Entry 8QHP (electron microscopy, 2.80 A resolution); this record covers chains A and B.

# Chain A (and B)
Name: Cysteine--tRNA ligase
Source organism: Pyrococcus furiosus DSM 3638
Notes: chain B of this document is another copy of the same molecule, construct and numbering; everything in this record applies to it too
Reference sequence: Q8U227 (SYC_PYRFU); residue numbers follow UniProt; this construct covers 2-477
Amino-acid sequence (490 residues; numbered -12 to 477; the number before each row is that of its first residue; numbers below 1 keep their minus sign (Met-12 is residue -12)):
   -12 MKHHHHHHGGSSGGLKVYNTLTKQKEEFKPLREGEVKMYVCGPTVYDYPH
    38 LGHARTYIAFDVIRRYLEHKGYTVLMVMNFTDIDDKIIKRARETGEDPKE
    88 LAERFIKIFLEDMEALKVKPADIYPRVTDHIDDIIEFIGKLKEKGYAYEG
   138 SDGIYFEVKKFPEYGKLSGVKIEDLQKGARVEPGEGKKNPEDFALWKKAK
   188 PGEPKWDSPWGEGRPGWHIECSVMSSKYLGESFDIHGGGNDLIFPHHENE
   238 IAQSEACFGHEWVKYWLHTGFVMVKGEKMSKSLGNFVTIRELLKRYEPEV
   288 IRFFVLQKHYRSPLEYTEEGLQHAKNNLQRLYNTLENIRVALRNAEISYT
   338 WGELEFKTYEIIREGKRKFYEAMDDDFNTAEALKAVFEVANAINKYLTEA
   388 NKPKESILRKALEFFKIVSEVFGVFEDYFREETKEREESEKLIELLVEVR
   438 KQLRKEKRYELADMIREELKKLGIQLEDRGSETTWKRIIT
Disordered / not traced: -12 to -1, 164-172, 419-477
Sequence notes: initiating methionine (-12); expression tag (-11 to 1)
Curated features (UniProtKB/Swiss-Prot):
  - motif: Pro30 to His40 ('HIGH' region), Lys265 to Ser269 ('KMSKS' region)
  - binding site (Zn(2+)): Cys28, Cys208, His233, Glu237
  - binding site (ATP): Lys268

# Chain A / chain B interface
Pairs across the interface (74; chain A residue first):
  Arg19(A) with Glu347(B), salt bridge; Arg350(B)
  Glu20(A) with Arg354(B)
  Glu22(A) with Tyr346(B), hydrogen bond; Arg350(B)
  Arg51(A) with Arg396(B)
  Glu55(A) with Glu400(B)
  Gly58(A) with Lys353(B); Tyr357(B)
  Tyr59(A) with Lys353(B)
  Thr60(A) with Tyr346(B); Arg350(B); Lys353(B)
  Val61(A) with Lys397(B), hydrogen bond (backbone-side chain)
  Leu62(A) with Trp338(B), hydrophobic; Tyr346(B)
  Leu97(A) with Ile334(B), hydrophobic
  Lys106(A) with Glu400(B), salt bridge
  Pro107(A) with Arg396(B), hydrogen bond (backbone-side chain)
  Asp109(A) with Ser335(B); Trp338(B); Ser393(B), hydrogen bond (backbone-side chain); Arg396(B), salt bridge; Lys397(B), salt bridge
  Ile110(A) with Ser335(B); Tyr336(B); Trp338(B), hydrophobic
  Tyr111(A) with Ser335(B), hydrogen bond (backbone-backbone); Tyr336(B)
  Pro112(A) with Tyr336(B)
  Arg113(A) with Tyr336(B)
  Tyr215(A) with Tyr336(B); Thr337(B), hydrogen bond; Trp338(B); Phe343(B)
  Ile334(A) with Leu97(B), hydrophobic
  Ser335(A) with Asp109(B), hydrogen bond (side chain-backbone); Ile110(B); Tyr111(B), hydrogen bond (backbone-backbone)
  Tyr336(A) with Ile110(B); Tyr111(B); Pro112(B); Arg113(B)
  Thr337(A) with Tyr215(B), hydrogen bond
  Trp338(A) with Leu62(B), hydrophobic; Asp109(B); Ile110(B), hydrophobic; Tyr215(B)
  Phe343(A) with Tyr215(B)
  Tyr346(A) with Glu22(B), hydrogen bond; Thr60(B); Leu62(B)
  Glu347(A) with Arg19(B), salt bridge
  Arg350(A) with Arg19(B); Glu22(B); Thr60(B)
  Lys353(A) with Glu55(B); Gly58(B); Tyr59(B), hydrogen bond (side chain-backbone); Thr60(B)
  Tyr357(A) with Gly58(B)
  Glu392(A) with Pro107(B)
  Ser393(A) with Asp109(B), hydrogen bond (side chain-backbone)
  Arg396(A) with Arg51(B); Pro107(B), hydrogen bond (side chain-backbone); Ala108(B); Asp109(B), salt bridge
  Lys397(A) with Val61(B), hydrogen bond (side chain-backbone); Asp109(B), salt bridge
  Glu400(A) with Glu55(B); Lys106(B), salt bridge
  Glu407(A) with Glu407(B)
  Arg417(A) with Arg417(B), hydrogen bond (backbone-side chain)
  Glu418(A) with Arg417(B), hydrogen bond (backbone-side chain)
Other interface residues (no listed pair), chain A (41 interface residues in all): Ala108, His117, Arg354
Other interface residues (no listed pair), chain B (43 interface residues in all): Gly0, Glu20, Ile93, His117, Glu392, Lys403

# In short
Chain A and chain B form an interface of 41 and 43 residues respectively; the contacts include 16 hydrogen
bonds and 8 salt bridges. Among the polar pairs are Arg19(A)-Glu347(B), Lys106(A)-Glu400(B) and
Asp109(A)-Arg396(B). From UniProt: 4 Zn2+-binding residues and ATP-binding residue Lys268(A) on chain A.
Both chains are Cysteine--tRNA ligase (Pyrococcus furiosus DSM 3638). Entry 8QHP (Cysteine tRNA ligase
homodimer) was determined by electron microscopy.
